4M2U - chain A; structure by X-ray diffraction, 2.00 A resolution.

Chain A:
Name: Carbonic anhydrase 2
Organism: Homo sapiens
Notes: EC 4.2.1.1
Reference sequence: P00918 (CAH2_HUMAN); the author numbering skips numbers that UniProt does not, so the offset changes along the chain: 4-125 = UniProt 4-125; 127-261 = UniProt 126-260
Amino-acid sequence (257 residues; numbered 4 to 261; 1 number in that range is skipped by the numbering (no residue carries it; nothing is unmodelled there); the number before each row is that of its first residue):
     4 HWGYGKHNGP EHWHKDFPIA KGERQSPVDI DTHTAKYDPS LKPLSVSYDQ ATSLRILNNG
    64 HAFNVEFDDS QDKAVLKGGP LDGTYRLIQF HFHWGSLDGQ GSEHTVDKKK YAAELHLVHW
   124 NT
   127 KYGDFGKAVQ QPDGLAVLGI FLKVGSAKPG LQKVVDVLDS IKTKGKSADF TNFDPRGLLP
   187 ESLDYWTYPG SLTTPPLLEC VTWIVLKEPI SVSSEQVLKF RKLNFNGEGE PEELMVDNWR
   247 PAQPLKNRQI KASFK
Swiss-Prot annotation at these positions:
  - active site: His-64 (Proton donor/acceptor)
  - binding site (Zn(2+)): His-94, His-96, His-119
  - binding site (substrate): Thr-199, Thr-200
  - site: Tyr-7 (Fine-tunes the proton-transfer properties of H-64), Asn-62 (Fine-tunes the proton-transfer properties of H-64), Asn-67 (Fine-tunes the proton-transfer properties of H-64), Gln-92 (Involved in the binding of some activators, including histamine and L-histidine)
  - modified residue (Phosphoserine): Ser-166, Ser-173
Metal / ion sites: Zn2+: His-94, His-96, His-119 (together with Dorzolamide)
Residues lining bound ligands: Dorzolamide (ETS; (4S-trans)-4-(ethylamino)-5,6-dihydro-6-methyl-4H-thieno(2,3-b)thiopyran-2-sulfonamide-7,7-dioxide): Trp-5, Asn-62, His-64, Gln-92, His-94, His-96, Glu-106, His-119, Val-121, Phe-131, Val-135, Leu-141, Val-143, Ser-197, Leu-198, Thr-199, Thr-200, Pro-201, Pro-202, Trp-209

Overview:
Chain A binds Dorzolamide. The Zn2+ site is built by His-94, His-96 and His-119. Curated annotation (UniProt)
lists active-site residue His-64, 3 Zn2+-binding residues and substrate-binding residues Thr-199 and Thr-200.
Chain A is Carbonic anhydrase 2 (Homo sapiens); the structure, Carbonic Anhydrase II in complex with
Dorzolamide, was determined by X-ray diffraction (same publication as 4M2R, 4M2V and 4M2W).
